Entry 9D0T (electron microscopy, 2.84 A resolution); this record covers chains I and P of the 12 polymer chains in the assembly.

# Chain I
Molecule: Proteasome subunit beta type-2
Organism: Saccharomyces cerevisiae
Notes: EC 3.4.25.1
UniProtKB: P25043 (PSB2_YEAST); residue numbers follow UniProt; this construct covers 1-261
Chain sequence (261 residues; numbered 1 to 261; the number before each row is that of its first residue):
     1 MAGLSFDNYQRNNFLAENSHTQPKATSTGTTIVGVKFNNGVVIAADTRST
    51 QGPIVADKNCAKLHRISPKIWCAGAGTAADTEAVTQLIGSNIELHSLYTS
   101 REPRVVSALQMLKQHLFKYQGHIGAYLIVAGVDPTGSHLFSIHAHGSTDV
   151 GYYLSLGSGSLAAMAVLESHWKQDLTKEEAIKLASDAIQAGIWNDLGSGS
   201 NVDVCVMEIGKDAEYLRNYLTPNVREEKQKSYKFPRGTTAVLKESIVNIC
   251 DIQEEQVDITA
Disordered / not traced: 1, 47-60, 194-197, 221-237, 249-261
Curated features (UniProtKB/Swiss-Prot):
  - active site: Thr30 (Nucleophile)

# Chain P
Molecule: Proteasome maturation factor UMP1, Myosin light chain kinase 2, skeletal/cardiac muscle
Organism: Saccharomyces cerevisiae
Notes: EC 2.7.11.18
UniProtKB: chimeric construct of P38293, A4IFM7: residues 1-148 from P38293 (UMP1_YEAST) positions 1-148 (same numbers); residues 160-185 from A4IFM7 positions 593-618 (UniProt number = residue number + 433)
Chain sequence (200 residues; each row starts with the number of its first residue):
     1 MNIVPQDTFKSQVSTDQDKSVLSSAVPSLPDTLRQQEGGAVPLSTQLNDR
    51 HPLESTLKNWETTQRQRQMEQYRQIFGIAEPMKRTMEMEIVNRTDFNPLS
   101 TNGSIHRDILLNKECSIDWEDVYPGTGLQASTMVGDDVHSKIEKQLGIGR
   151 RIPGLINPWKRRWKKNFIAVSAANRFKKISSSGALDYDIPTTASENLYFQ
Disordered / not traced: 1-47, 126-136, 149-200
Construct notes: linker (149-159); expression tag (186-200)
Curated features (UniProtKB/Swiss-Prot):
  - region: Ile168 to Ser180 (Calmodulin-binding)
What the authors report for this chain:
  - mutagenesis - E89A/R93A: unchanged binding to Pba1

# How chain I and chain P interact
Pairs across the interface (36):
  Ala2(I) with Glu120(P); Tyr123(P)
  Gly3(I) with Trp119(P); Glu120(P); Tyr123(P), hydrogen bond (backbone-backbone)
  Leu4(I) with Trp119(P); Tyr123(P), hydrophobic
  Phe6(I) with His51(P); Glu54(P)
  Tyr9(I) with Asp49(P); Arg50(P); His51(P); Pro52(P)
  Gln10(I) with Asn48(P), hydrogen bond (side chain-backbone); Asp49(P), hydrogen bond (side chain-backbone); Arg50(P)
  Asn13(I) with Asp49(P), hydrogen bond
  Ala83(I) with Trp119(P)
  Leu87(I) with Ile117(P); Trp119(P), hydrophobic
  Asn91(I) with Ser116(P); Ile117(P), hydrogen bond (side chain-backbone)
  Leu94(I) with Cys115(P); Ile117(P), hydrophobic
  Tyr98(I) with Glu114(P), hydrogen bond; Cys115(P), hydrophobic
  His115(I) with Trp119(P)
  Lys118(I) with Leu57(P); Trp60(P); Glu120(P), salt bridge
  Tyr119(I) with Leu53(P); Leu57(P), hydrophobic; Trp119(P); Glu120(P)
  Gln120(I) with Leu53(P)
  His122(I) with Leu53(P)
Interface residues without a listed pair, chain I (20 interface residues in all): Ser90, His95, Ile123
Interface residues without a listed pair, chain P (19 interface residues in all): Thr56, Asp118, Pro124

# Overview
The interface between chain I and chain P involves 20 residues on one side and 19 on the other; the contacts
include 6 hydrogen bonds and 1 salt bridge. Polar pairs include Lys118(I)-Glu120(P), Gln10(I)-Asn48(P) and
Gln10(I)-Asp49(P). From UniProt: active-site residue Thr30(I) on chain I. From the paper: E89A/R93A of chain P
leave binding to Pba1 unchanged.
Here chain I is Proteasome subunit beta type-2 and chain P is Proteasome maturation factor UMP1, Myosin light
chain kinase 2, skeletal/cardiac muscle, both from Saccharomyces cerevisiae. Entry 9D0T (Proteasome core
particle assembly intermediate Blm10:13S purified from Saccharomyces cerevisiae) was determined by electron
microscopy.
